Entry 4YNZ (X-ray diffraction, 2.00 A resolution); this record covers chains A and B.

== Chain A (and B) ==
Name: Serine/threonine-protein kinase BRSK2
From: Mus musculus
Notes: EC 2.7.11.26; chain B of this document is another copy of the same molecule, construct and numbering; everything in this record applies to it too
Reference sequence: Q69Z98 (BRSK2_MOUSE); residue numbers follow UniProt; this construct covers 15-342
Sequence (342 residues; row label = number of the first residue in the row):
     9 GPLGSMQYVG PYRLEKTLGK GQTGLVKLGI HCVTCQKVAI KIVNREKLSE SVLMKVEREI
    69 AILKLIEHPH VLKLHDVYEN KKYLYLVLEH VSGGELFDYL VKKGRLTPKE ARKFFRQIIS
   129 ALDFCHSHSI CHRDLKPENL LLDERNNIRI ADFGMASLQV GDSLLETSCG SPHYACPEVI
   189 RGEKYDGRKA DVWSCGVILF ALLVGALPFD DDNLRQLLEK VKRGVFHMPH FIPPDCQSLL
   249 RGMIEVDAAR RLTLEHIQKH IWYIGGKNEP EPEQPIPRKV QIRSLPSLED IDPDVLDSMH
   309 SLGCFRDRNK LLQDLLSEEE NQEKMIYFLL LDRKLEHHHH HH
Disordered / not traced: 168-178, 274-284, 344-350 (chain B: 167-178, 344-350)
Differences from the reference sequence: expression tag (9-14, 343-350)
Swiss-Prot annotation at these positions:
  - active site: Asp-142 (Proton acceptor)
  - binding site (ATP): Leu-26 to Val-34, Lys-49
  - modified residue: Thr-175 (Phosphothreonine), Thr-261 (Phosphothreonine), Ser-295 (Phosphoserine)
  - mutagenesis: Lys-49 (K49A: Loss of kinase activity), Thr-175 (T175A: Prevents phosphorylation and activation by STK11/LKB1 complex)
What the authors report for this chain:
  - post-translational modification sites: Thr-175
  - contacts within the chain: Arg-66/Gln-330, Glu-67/Gln-330, Ser-137/Gln-330
  - conformationally variable residues (helix shift): Glu-67
  - mutagenesis - R341A: unchanged catalytic activity
  - mutagenesis - E328A, Q330A, M333D: increased catalytic activity

== Chain A / chain B interface ==
Residue-residue contacts (44; chain A residue first):
  Gly-9(A) / Phe-105(B)  hydrogen bond (backbone-backbone)
  Gly-9(A) / Asp-106(B)  hydrogen bond (backbone-side chain)
  Gly-9(A) / Val-109(B)
  Pro-10(A) / Val-109(B)
  Leu-11(A) / Phe-105(B)  hydrophobic
  Leu-11(A) / Leu-108(B)  hydrophobic
  Leu-11(A) / Ala-209(B)  hydrophobic
  Leu-11(A) / Gly-213(B)
  Leu-11(A) / Ala-214(B)  hydrophobic
  Met-14(A) / Val-109(B)
  Gln-15(A) / Val-109(B)  hydrogen bond (side chain-backbone)
  Gln-15(A) / Lys-110(B)  hydrogen bond (side chain-backbone)
  Leu-22(A) / Lys-110(B)
  Glu-23(A) / Lys-110(B)  salt bridge
  Lys-24(A) / Ser-100(B)  hydrogen bond (side chain-backbone)
  Lys-24(A) / Asp-106(B)
  Thr-25(A) / Glu-103(B)
  Thr-25(A) / Asp-106(B)  hydrogen bond
  Lys-28(A) / Glu-103(B)  salt bridge
  Lys-28(A) / Glu-146(B)  salt bridge
  Lys-35(A) / Asp-106(B)  salt bridge
  Ser-100(A) / Lys-24(B)  hydrogen bond (backbone-side chain)
  Gly-102(A) / Lys-24(B)
  Glu-103(A) / Lys-28(B)  salt bridge
  Phe-105(A) / Gly-9(B)
  Phe-105(A) / Leu-11(B)  hydrophobic
  Asp-106(A) / Gly-9(B)  hydrogen bond (side chain-backbone)
  Asp-106(A) / Lys-24(B)
  Asp-106(A) / Thr-25(B)  hydrogen bond
  Asp-106(A) / Lys-35(B)  salt bridge
  Leu-108(A) / Leu-11(B)  hydrophobic
  Val-109(A) / Gly-9(B)
  Val-109(A) / Pro-10(B)
  Val-109(A) / Ser-13(B)
  Val-109(A) / Met-14(B)
  Val-109(A) / Lys-35(B)
  Lys-110(A) / Gln-15(B)  hydrogen bond (backbone-side chain)
  Lys-110(A) / Leu-22(B)
  Lys-110(A) / Glu-23(B)  salt bridge
  Glu-146(A) / Lys-28(B)  salt bridge
  Gly-213(A) / Leu-11(B)
  Ala-214(A) / Leu-11(B)
  Leu-215(A) / Leu-11(B)  hydrophobic
  Asp-220(A) / Glu-54(B)
Also at the interface, not in a pair above, chain A (30 interface residues in all): Gly-12, Ser-13, Leu-26, Lys-55, Gly-101, Ala-209
Also at the interface, not in a pair above, chain B (31 interface residues in all): Leu-26, Gly-101, Gly-102, Lys-111, Gly-112, Leu-215, Asp-220

== Summary ==
30 residues of chain A and 31 residues of chain B are in contact, with 10 hydrogen bonds and 8 salt bridges.
Polar contacts include Glu-23(A)/Lys-110(B), Lys-28(A)/Glu-103(B) and Lys-28(A)/Glu-146(B). The paper reports
that E328A, Q330A and M333D of chain A increase catalytic activity; a modification site at Thr-175(A).
Both chains are Serine/threonine-protein kinase BRSK2 (Mus musculus). Entry 4YNZ (Structure of the N-terminal
domain of SAD) was determined by X-ray diffraction, deposited together with 4YOM.
